4RAD - chains B and C of the 4 polymer chains in the assembly; structure by X-ray diffraction, 2.00 A resolution.

# Chain B (and C)
Molecule: Hypoxanthine-guanine phosphoribosyltransferase
Source organism: Homo sapiens
Notes: EC 2.4.2.8; chain C of this document is another copy of the same molecule, construct and numbering; everything in this record applies to it too
UniProt: P00492 (HPRT_HUMAN); residues 1-217 here correspond to UniProt positions 2-218 (UniProt number = residue number + 1)
Chain sequence (217 residues; numbered 1 to 217; the number before each row is that of its first residue):
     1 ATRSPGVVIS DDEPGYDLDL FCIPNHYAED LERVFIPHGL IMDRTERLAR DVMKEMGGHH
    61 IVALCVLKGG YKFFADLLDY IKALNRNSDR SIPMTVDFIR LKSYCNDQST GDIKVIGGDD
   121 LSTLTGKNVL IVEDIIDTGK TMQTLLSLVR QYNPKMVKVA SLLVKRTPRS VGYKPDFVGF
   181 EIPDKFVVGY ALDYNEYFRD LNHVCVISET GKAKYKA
Unresolved in the structure: 1-3, 104-110 (chain C: 1-3, 103-112, 216-217)
Ion coordination: Mg2+ site 1: Glu133, Ile135; Mg2+ site 2 near Asp193 (its only coordinating residue here)
Residues lining bound ligands: 3L5 ((2-{[2-(2-amino-6-oxo-3,6-dihydro-9H-purin-9-yl)ethyl][2-(2-phosphonoethoxy)ethyl]amino}ethyl)phosphonic acid): Ser103, Asp134, Ile135, Ile136, Asp137, Thr138, Gly139, Lys140, Thr141, Lys165, Lys185, Phe186, Val187, Leu192, Asp193
Curated features (UniProtKB/Swiss-Prot):
  - active site: Asp137 (Proton acceptor)
  - binding site (GMP): Lys68, Glu133 to Thr141, Lys165, Lys185 to Val187, Asp193
  - binding site (Mg(2+)): Asp193
  - modified residue: Ala1 (N-acetylalanine), Lys102 (N6-acetyllysine), Thr141 (Phosphothreonine)
  - cross-link: Lys114 (Glycyl lysine isopeptide (Lys-Gly) (interchain with G-Cter in SUMO1))

# How chain B and chain C interact
Pairs across the interface (12):
  Glu46(B) - Arg86(C)  salt bridge
  Glu46(B) - Asn87(C)  hydrogen bond
  Arg50(B) - Asn87(C)  hydrogen bond (side chain-backbone)
  Arg50(B) - Ser88(C)
  Arg50(B) - Asp89(C)  salt bridge
  Lys54(B) - Asp89(C)  salt bridge
  Leu84(B) - Asn87(C)
  Arg86(B) - Glu46(C)  salt bridge
  Arg86(B) - Arg50(C)
  Asn87(B) - Glu46(C)  hydrogen bond
  Asn87(B) - Arg50(C)
  Asn87(B) - Leu84(C)

# Overview
6 residues of chain B and 7 residues of chain C are in contact; the contacts include 3 hydrogen bonds and 4
salt bridges. Polar contacts include Glu46(B)-Arg86(C), Arg50(B)-Asp89(C) and Lys54(B)-Asp89(C). Ligands of
chain B: compound 3L5.
Chain B and chain C are both Hypoxanthine-guanine phosphoribosyltransferase (Homo sapiens); the structure,
Aza-acyclic nucleoside phosphonates containing a second phosphonate group as inhibitors of the human,
Plasmodium falciparum and ..., was determined by X-ray diffraction (same publication as 4RAB, 4RAC, 4RAN, 4RAO
and 4RAQ).
